8CRT - chains B and C of the 8 polymer chains in the assembly; structure by electron microscopy, 3.00 A resolution.

== Chain B ==
Molecule: Glycophorin-A
Organism: Homo sapiens
UniProt: P02724 (GLPA_HUMAN); residues 1-150 here = UniProt positions 1-150
Amino-acid sequence (150 residues; row label = number of the first residue in the row):
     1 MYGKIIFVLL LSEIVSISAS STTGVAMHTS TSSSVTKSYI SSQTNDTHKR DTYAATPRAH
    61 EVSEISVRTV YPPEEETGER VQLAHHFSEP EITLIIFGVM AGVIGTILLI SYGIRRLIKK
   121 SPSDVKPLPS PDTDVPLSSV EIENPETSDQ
Unresolved in the structure: 1-77, 118-150
Swiss-Prot annotation at these positions:
  - modified residue: Thr133 (Phosphothreonine), Ser138 (Phosphoserine), Ser148 (Phosphoserine)
  - glycosylation: Ser21 (O-linked (GalNAc...) serine), Thr22 (O-linked (GalNAc...) threonine), Thr23 (O-linked (GalNAc...) threonine), Thr29 (O-linked (GalNAc...) threonine), Ser30 (O-linked (GalNAc...) serine), Thr31 (O-linked (GalNAc...) threonine), Ser32 (O-linked (GalNAc...) serine), Thr36 (O-linked (GalNAc...) threonine), Ser38 (O-linked (GalNAc...) serine), Ser41 (O-linked (GalNAc...) serine), Thr44 (O-linked (GalNAc...) threonine), Asn45 (N-linked (GlcNAc...) asparagine), Thr52 (O-linked (GalNAc...) threonine), Thr56 (O-linked (GalNAc...) threonine), Ser63 (O-linked (GalNAc...) serine), Ser66 (O-linked (GalNAc...) serine), Thr69 (O-linked (GalNAc...) threonine)
  - natural variant: Glu13 (E13A; E13G), Thr23 (T23N: In M(g) antigen), Asp46 (D46E: In Ny(a) antigen), Thr47 (T47K: In ENEH/Hut antigen; T47M: In ENEH/Vw antigen), Arg50 (R50W: In Or antigen), Ser66 (S66Y: In Vr antigen), Pro73 (P73S: In Os(a) antigen), Glu76 (E76K: In Ri(a) antigen), Thr77 (T77I: In Mt(a) antigen), Gly78 (G78R: In ERIK antigen), Gln82 (Q82K: In ENAV/MARS antigen), Ala84 (A84P: In ENEP/HAG antigen)
  - mutagenesis: Phe87 (F87C: Diminishes dimerization), Ser88 (S88C: Diminishes dimerization), Pro90 (P90C: Diminishes dimerization), Glu91 (E91C: Diminishes dimerization), Leu94 (L94I: Diminishes dimerization), Ile95 (I95A: Diminishes dimerization), Gly98 (G98L: Diminishes dimerization), Gly102 (G102L: Abolishes dimerization)

== Chain C ==
Molecule: Band 3 anion transport protein
Organism: Homo sapiens
UniProt: P02730 (B3AT_HUMAN); numbering as in UniProt (aligned over 1-911)
Amino-acid sequence (911 residues; row label = number of the first residue in the row):
     1 MEELQDDYED MMEENLEQEE YEDPDIPESQ MEEPAAHDTE ATATDYHTTS HPGTHKVYVE
    61 LQELVMDEKN QELRWMEAAR WVQLEENLGE NGAWGRPHLS HLTFWSLLEL RRVFTKGTVL
   121 LDLQETSLAG VANQLLDRFI FEDQIRPQDR EELLRALLLK HSHAGELEAL GGVKPAVLTR
   181 SGDPSQPLLP QHSSLETQLF CEQGDGGTEG HSPSGILEKI PPDSEATLVL VGRADFLEQP
   241 VLGFVRLQEA AELEAVELPV PIRFLFVLLG PEAPHIDYTQ LGRAAATLMS ERVFRIDAYM
   301 AQSRGELLHS LEGFLDCSLV LPPTDAPSEQ ALLSLVPVQR ELLRRRYQSS PAKPDSSFYK
   361 GLDLNGGPDD PLQQTGQLFG GLVRDIRRRY PYYLSDITDA FSPQVLAAVI FIYFAALSPA
   421 ITFGGLLGEK TRNQMGVSEL LISTAVQGIL FALLGAQPLL VVGFSGPLLV FEEAFFSFCE
   481 TNGLEYIVGR VWIGFWLILL VVLVVAFEGS FLVRFISRYT QEIFSFLISL IFIYETFSKL
   541 IKIFQDHPLQ KTYNYNVLMV PKPQGPLPNT ALLSLVLMAG TFFFAMMLRK FKNSSYFPGK
   601 LRRVIGDFGV PISILIMVLV DFFIQDTYTQ KLSVPDGFKV SNSSARGWVI HPLGLRSEFP
   661 IWMMFASALP ALLVFILIFL ESQITTLIVS KPERKMVKGS GFHLDLLLVV GMGGVAALFG
   721 MPWLSATTVR SVTHANALTV MGKASTPGAA AQIQEVKEQR ISGLLVAVLV GLSILMEPIL
   781 SRIPLAVLFG IFLYMGVTSL SGIQLFDRIL LLFKPPKYHP DVPYVKRVKT WRMHLFTGIQ
   841 IICLAVLWVV KSTPASLALP FVLILTVPLR RVLLPLIFRN VELQCLDADD AKATFDEEEG
   901 RDEYDEVAMP V
Unresolved in the structure: 1-370, 744-750, 895-911
Swiss-Prot annotation at these positions:
  - region: Glu13 to Met31 (Microbial infection: Interaction with P.falciparum (isolate K1) FBPA), Ala176 to Ser185 (Interaction with ANK1)
  - site: Lys590 (Important for anion transport), Glu681 (Important for anion-proton cotransport)
  - modified residue: Met1 (N-acetylmethionine), Tyr8 (Phosphotyrosine), Tyr21 (Phosphotyrosine), Tyr46 (Phosphotyrosine), Ser185 (Phosphoserine), Ser350 (Phosphoserine), Tyr359 (Phosphotyrosine), Tyr904 (Phosphotyrosine)
  - lipidation: Cys843 (S-palmitoyl cysteine)
  - glycosylation: Asn642 (N-linked (GlcNAc...) (complex) asparagine)
  - natural variant: Glu40 (E40K: Found in patients with hemolytic anemia; uncertain significance), Lys56 (K56E: In Di(a)/Memphis-II antigen), Glu90 (E90K: In SPH4), Gly130 (G130R: In SPH4), Pro147 (P147S: In SPH4), Ala285 (A285D: In SPH4), Pro327 (P327R: In SPH4), Ala400 to Ala408 (deletion: In SAO and DRTA4), Glu429 (E429D: In NFLD+ antigen), Arg432 (R432W: In ELO antigen), Thr444 (T444N: In DRTA4), Gly455 (G455E: In SPH4; G455R: In SPH4), 40 further natural variant entries in UniProt
  - mutagenesis: Glu85 (E85A/R: Impairs expression at the cell membrane), Arg283 (R283A/E/S: Impairs expression at the cell membrane), Asn642 (N642D: Loss of N-glycosylation site), Glu681 (E681Q: Impairs expression at the cell membrane)
Glycans and other covalent adducts: N-acetylglucosamine (NAG) linked to Asn642
What the authors report for this chain:
  - post-translational modification sites: Tyr8 (citing earlier work)

== Interface between chain B and chain C ==
Contacting residue pairs - 35 pairs, chain B then chain C:
  Glu79(B) - Ser643(C)
  Glu79(B) - Arg646(C)
  Glu79(B) - Gly647(C)
  Glu79(B) - Arg656(C)
  Arg80(B) - Arg656(C)
  Val81(B) - Arg656(C)  hydrogen bond (backbone-side chain)
  Gln82(B) - Leu655(C)
  Gln82(B) - Arg656(C)
  Leu83(B) - Leu655(C)  hydrogen bond (backbone-backbone)
  Leu83(B) - Arg656(C)
  Leu83(B) - Glu658(C)
  His85(B) - His651(C)
  His85(B) - Leu653(C)
  His85(B) - Gly654(C)  hydrogen bond (side chain-backbone)
  His85(B) - Glu658(C)  salt bridge
  Phe87(B) - His651(C)  hydrogen bond (backbone-side chain)
  Glu89(B) - His651(C)  salt bridge
  Ile92(B) - His651(C)
  Ile92(B) - Pro652(C)
  Ile92(B) - Leu653(C)  hydrophobic
  Thr93(B) - Phe495(C)
  Thr93(B) - Leu718(C)
  Ile96(B) - Trp492(C)  hydrophobic
  Ile96(B) - Phe495(C)  hydrophobic
  Phe97(B) - Phe495(C)  hydrophobic
  Phe97(B) - Ile498(C)  hydrophobic
  Met100(B) - Phe495(C)
  Met100(B) - Ile498(C)  hydrophobic
  Met100(B) - Leu499(C)
  Ile104(B) - Leu499(C)  hydrophobic
  Ile104(B) - Val502(C)  hydrophobic
  Ile107(B) - Leu503(C)  hydrophobic
  Ile107(B) - Phe507(C)  hydrophobic
  Leu108(B) - Leu378(C)  hydrophobic
  Ser111(B) - Phe507(C)
Also at the interface, not in a pair above, chain B (19 interface residues in all): Ser88, Val103
Also at the interface, not in a pair above, chain C (23 interface residues in all): Phe379, Ala506, Ser644, Val649

== Summary ==
The interface between chain B and chain C involves 19 residues on one side and 23 on the other, with 4
hydrogen bonds and 2 salt bridges. Polar contacts include His85(B)-Glu658(C), Glu89(B)-His651(C) and
Val81(B)-Arg656(C). Covalently linked N-acetylglucosamine: at Asn642(C). The paper reports a modification site
at Tyr8(C).
Here chain B is Glycophorin-A and chain C is Band 3 anion transport protein, both from Homo sapiens. Entry
8CRT (Local refinement of Rh trimer, glycophorin B and Band3-III transmembrane region, class 1a of erythrocyte
ankyrin-1 ...) was determined by electron microscopy together with 7UZ3, 7UZQ, 7UZU, 7V07, 7V0K, 7V0M and 10
further entries from the same study.
